8S4M - chain A; structure by X-ray diffraction, 2.10 A resolution.

# Chain A
Molecule: Steroid C26-monooxygenase
Source organism: Mycobacterium tuberculosis H37Rv
Notes: EC 1.14.15.29
UniProtKB: P9WPP1 (CP125_MYCTU); residues 18-433 here = UniProt positions 18-433
Amino-acid sequence (418 residues; row label = number of the first residue in the row):
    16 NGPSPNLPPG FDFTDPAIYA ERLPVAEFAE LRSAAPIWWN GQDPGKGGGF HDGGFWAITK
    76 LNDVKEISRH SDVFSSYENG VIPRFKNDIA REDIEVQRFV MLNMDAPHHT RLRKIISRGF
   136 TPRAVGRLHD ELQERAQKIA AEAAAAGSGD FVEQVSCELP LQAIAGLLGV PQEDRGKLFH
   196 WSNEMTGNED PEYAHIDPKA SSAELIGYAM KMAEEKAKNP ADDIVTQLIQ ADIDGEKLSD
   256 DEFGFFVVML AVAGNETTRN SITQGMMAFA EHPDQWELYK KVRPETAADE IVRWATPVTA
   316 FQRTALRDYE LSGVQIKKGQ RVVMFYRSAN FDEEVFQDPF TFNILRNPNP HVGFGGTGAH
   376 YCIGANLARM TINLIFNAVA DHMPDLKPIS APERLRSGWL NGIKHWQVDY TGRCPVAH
Unresolved in the structure: 16-17, 429-433
Construct notes: expression tag (16-17)
Bound ions: heme Fe near Cys377 (its only coordinating residue here)
Small-molecule neighbours: heme (HEM): Met116, Leu117, His124, Arg128, Phe135, Ile179, Met264, Leu265, Ala268, Gly269, Thr272, Thr273, Ser276, Val307, Pro312, Val313, Phe316, Arg318, Tyr341, Gly368, Phe369, Gly370, Gly371, Ala374, His375, Tyr376, Cys377, Ile378, Gly379, Leu382, Ala383
UniProt features mapped onto this chain:
  - binding site (substrate): Gly202
  - binding site (heme): Cys377
What the authors report for this chain:
  - conformationally variable residues (side-chain flip): Glu271
  - binding site for the ligand A1H47: Glu271

# Summary
Chain A binds heme. Curated annotation (UniProt) lists substrate-binding residue Gly202 and heme-binding
residue Cys377. From the paper: a binding site for the ligand A1H47 at Glu271; conformational variability at
Glu271.
Chain A is Steroid C26-monooxygenase (Mycobacterium tuberculosis H37Rv); the structure, Crystal structure of
Mycobacterium tuberculosis cytochrome P450 CYP125 in complex with an inhibitor, was determined by X-ray
diffraction together with 8S53, 7ZGL, 7ZIC, 7QQ7 and 7P5T from the same study.
